8SAR - chains A and F of the 12 polymer chains in the assembly; structure by electron microscopy, 3.82 A resolution.

[Chain A]
Protein: CH848.10.17 gp120
Organism: HIV-1 06TG.HT008
Reference sequence: A0A1W6IPB2 (A0A1W6IPB2_9HIV1); the construct lacks a stretch of the UniProt sequence and is renumbered around it, so the offset changes along the chain: 34-139 = UniProt 30-135; 150-185 = UniProt 136-171; 186-309 = UniProt 174-297; 312-321 = UniProt 298-307; 3 more segments
Chain sequence (463 residues; numbered 31 to 505 plus 3 insertion-coded residues; 15 numbers in that range are skipped by the numbering (no residue carries them; nothing is unmodelled there); the number before each row is that of its first residue; a row labelled like 185a-185b holds insertion residues (185a, then the next letters in order)):
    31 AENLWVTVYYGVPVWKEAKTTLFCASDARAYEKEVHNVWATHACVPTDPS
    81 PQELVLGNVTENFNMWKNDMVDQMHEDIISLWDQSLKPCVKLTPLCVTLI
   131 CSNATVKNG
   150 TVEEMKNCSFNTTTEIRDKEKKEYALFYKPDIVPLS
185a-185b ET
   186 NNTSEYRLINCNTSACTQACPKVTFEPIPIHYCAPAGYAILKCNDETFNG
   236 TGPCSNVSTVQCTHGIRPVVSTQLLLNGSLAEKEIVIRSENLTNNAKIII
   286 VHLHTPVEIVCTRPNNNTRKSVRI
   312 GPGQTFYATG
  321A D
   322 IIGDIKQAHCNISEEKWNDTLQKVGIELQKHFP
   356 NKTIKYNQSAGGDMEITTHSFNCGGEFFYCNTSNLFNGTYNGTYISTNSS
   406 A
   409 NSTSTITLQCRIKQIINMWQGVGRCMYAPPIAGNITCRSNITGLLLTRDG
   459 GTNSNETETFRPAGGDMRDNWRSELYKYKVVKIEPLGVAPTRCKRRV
Unresolved in the structure: 31, 321A
Construct notes: expression tag (31-33); conflict Cys201 (Val189 in A0A1W6IPB2), Cys433 (Ala417 in A0A1W6IPB2), Lys490 (Glu474 in A0A1W6IPB2), Glu492 (Gln476 in A0A1W6IPB2), Val496 (Ile480 in A0A1W6IPB2), Arg500 (Gly484 in A0A1W6IPB2), Cys501 (Ala485 in A0A1W6IPB2)
Disulfide bonds: Cys54-Cys74, Cys119-Cys205, Cys126-Cys196, Cys131-Cys157, Cys201-Cys433, Cys218-Cys247, Cys228-Cys239, Cys296-Cys331, Cys378-Cys445, Cys385-Cys418
Covalently attached groups: N-acetylglucosamine (NAG) linked to Asn138, Asn156, Asn442; glycan linked to Asn301, Asn332
From the paper describing this entry:
  - post-translational modification sites: Asn156, Asn301, Asn332, Asn442

[Chain F]
Protein: CH848.10.17 gp120
Organism: HIV-1 06TG.HT008
Reference sequence: A0A1W6IPB2 (A0A1W6IPB2_9HIV1); the construct lacks a stretch of the UniProt sequence and is renumbered around it, so the offset changes along the chain: 34-139 = UniProt 30-135; 150-185 = UniProt 136-171; 186-309 = UniProt 174-297; 312-321 = UniProt 298-307; 3 more segments
Chain sequence (463 residues; each row starts with the number of its first residue; note: 15 numbers in that range are skipped by the numbering (no residue carries them; nothing is unmodelled there); a row labelled like 185a-185b holds insertion residues (185a, then the next letters in order)):
    31 AENLWVTVYYGVPVWKEAKTTLFCASDARAYEKEVHNVWATHACVPTDPS
    81 PQELVLGNVTENFNMWKNDMVDQMHEDIISLWDQSLKPCVKLTPLCVTLI
   131 CSNATVKNG
   150 TVEEMKNCSFNTTTEIRDKEKKEYALFYKPDIVPLS
185a-185b ET
   186 NNTSEYRLINCNTSACTQACPKVTFEPIPIHYCAPAGYAILKCNDETFNG
   236 TGPCSNVSTVQCTHGIRPVVSTQLLLNGSLAEKEIVIRSENLTNNAKIII
   286 VHLHTPVEIVCTRPNNNTRKSVRI
   312 GPGQTFYATG
  321c D
   322 IIGDIKQAHCNISEEKWNDTLQKVGIELQKHFP
   356 NKTIKYNQSAGGDMEITTHSFNCGGEFFYCNTSNLFNGTYNGTYISTNSS
   406 A
   409 NSTSTITLQCRIKQIINMWQGVGRCMYAPPIAGNITCRSNITGLLLTRDG
   459 GTNSNETETFRPAGGDMRDNWRSELYKYKVVKIEPLGVAPTRCKRRV
Unresolved in the structure: 31
Construct notes: expression tag (31-33); conflict Cys201 (Val189 in A0A1W6IPB2), Cys433 (Ala417 in A0A1W6IPB2), Lys490 (Glu474 in A0A1W6IPB2), Glu492 (Gln476 in A0A1W6IPB2), Val496 (Ile480 in A0A1W6IPB2), Arg500 (Gly484 in A0A1W6IPB2), Cys501 (Ala485 in A0A1W6IPB2)
Disulfide bonds: Cys54-Cys74, Cys119-Cys205, Cys126-Cys196, Cys131-Cys157, Cys201-Cys433, Cys218-Cys247, Cys228-Cys239, Cys296-Cys331, Cys378-Cys445, Cys385-Cys418
Covalently attached groups: N-acetylglucosamine (NAG) linked to Asn138, Asn156, Asn442; glycan linked to Asn301, Asn332
From the paper describing this entry:
  - post-translational modification sites: Asn156, Asn301, Asn332, Asn442

[Chain A / chain F interface]
Residue-residue contacts (18; chain A residue first):
  Pro124(A) - Arg166(F)  hydrogen bond (backbone-side chain)
  Cys126(A) - Glu164(F)
  Cys126(A) - Ile165(F)
  Val127(A) - Ile165(F)
  Val127(A) - Arg166(F)
  Thr128(A) - Ile165(F)
  Thr128(A) - Lys168(F)
  Thr162(A) - Arg166(F)
  Leu184(A) - Ile165(F)  hydrophobic
  Glu190(A) - Lys168(F)  salt bridge
  Arg192(A) - Ile165(F)
  Cys196(A) - Glu164(F)
  Cys196(A) - Pro313(F)
  Cys196(A) - Gly314(F)  hydrogen bond (backbone-backbone)
  Asn197(A) - Arg308(F)  hydrogen bond (backbone-side chain)
  Thr198(A) - Gly314(F)
  Ser199(A) - Gly314(F)
  Ala200(A) - Pro313(F)  hydrophobic
Interface residues without a listed pair, chain F (8 interface residues in all): Asp167

[In short]
Chain A and chain F form an interface of 13 and 8 residues respectively, with 3 hydrogen bonds and 1 salt
bridge. Polar contacts include Glu190(A)-Lys168(F), Pro124(A)-Arg166(F) and Asn197(A)-Arg308(F).
N-acetylglucosamine is covalently linked to Asn138(A), Asn156(A) and Asn442(A). The paper reports modification
sites Asn156(A), Asn301(A) and Asn156(F) among others.
Chain A and chain F are both CH848.10.17 gp120 (HIV-1 06TG.HT008); the structure, CryoEM structure of
DH270.6-CH848.10.17, was determined by electron microscopy (same publication as 8SAL, 8SAN, 8SAQ, 8SAS, 8SAT,
8SAU and 9 further entries).
